Entry 7V0W (X-ray diffraction, 2.66 A resolution); this record covers chains C and F of the 6 polymer chains in the assembly.

# Chain C
Molecule: Cyclic GMP-AMP synthase
Source organism: Mus musculus
Notes: EC 2.7.7.86
UniProt: Q8C6L5 (CGAS_MOUSE); residues 147-507 here = UniProt positions 147-507
Chain sequence (364 residues; numbered 144 to 507; the number before each row is that of its first residue):
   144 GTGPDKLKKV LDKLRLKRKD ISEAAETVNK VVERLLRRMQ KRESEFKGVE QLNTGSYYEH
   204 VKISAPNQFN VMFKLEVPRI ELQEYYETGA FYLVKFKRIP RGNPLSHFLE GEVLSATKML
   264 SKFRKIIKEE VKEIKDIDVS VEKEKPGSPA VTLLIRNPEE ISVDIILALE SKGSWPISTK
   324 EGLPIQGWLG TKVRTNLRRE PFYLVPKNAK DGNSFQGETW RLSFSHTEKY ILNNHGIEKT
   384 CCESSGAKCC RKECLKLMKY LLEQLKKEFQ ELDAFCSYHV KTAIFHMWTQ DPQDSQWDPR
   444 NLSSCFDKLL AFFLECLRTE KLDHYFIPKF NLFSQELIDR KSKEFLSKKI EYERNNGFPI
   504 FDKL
Unresolved in the structure: 144-148, 240-248, 253-255, 353-358, 507
Sequence notes: expression tag (144-146); engineered mutation Gln-211 (Glu in Q8C6L5), Asn-213 (Asp in Q8C6L5)
Bound ions: Mn2+: Gln-211, Asn-213 (together with GTP); Zn2+: His-378, Cys-384, Cys-385, Cys-392
Residues lining bound ligands: adenosine monophosphate / GTP: Gly-198, Ser-199, Glu-202, Lys-205, Gln-211, Asn-213, Met-215, Ser-291, Pro-292, Ala-293, Asp-307, Ile-309, Val-348, Lys-350, Arg-364, Leu-365, Ser-366, Ser-368, Lys-402, Cys-419, Ser-420, Tyr-421, Lys-424, His-467
Swiss-Prot annotation at these positions:
  - region: Lys-372 to Lys-395 (DNA-binding)
  - motif: Leu-154 to Leu-159 (Nuclear export signal), Asp-281 to Ser-291 (Nuclear localization signal)
  - binding site (GTP): Thr-197, Asp-307, Arg-364 to Glu-371
  - binding site (ATP): Ser-199, Glu-371, Lys-402, Ser-420 to Lys-424
  - binding site (2',3'-cGAMP): Gly-290, Asp-307, Lys-350, Arg-364 to Ser-366
  - binding site (Mg(2+)): Asp-307
  - binding site (Zn(2+)): His-378, Cys-384, Cys-385, Cys-392
  - site: Arg-241 (Arginine-anchor), Asp-307, Ile-308 (Cleavage)
  - modified residue: Lys-156 (N6-lactoyllysine), Glu-176 (PolyADP-ribosyl glutamic acid), Ser-199 (Phosphoserine), Tyr-201 (Phosphotyrosine), Glu-272 (5-glutamyl polyglutamate), Ser-291 (Phosphoserine), Glu-302 (5-glutamyl glutamate), Lys-372 (N6-acetyllysine), Lys-382 (N6-acetyllysine), Lys-402 (N6-acetyllysine), Ser-420 (Phosphoserine), Lys-491 (N6-methyllysine)
  - lipidation (S-palmitoyl cysteine): Cys-392, Cys-393, Cys-459
  - cross-link (Glycyl lysine isopeptide (Lys-Gly)): Lys-217 (interchain with G-Cter in SUMO), Lys-271 (interchain with G-Cter in ubiquitin), Lys-335 (interchain with G-Cter in SUMO), Lys-372 (interchain with G-Cter in SUMO), Lys-382 (interchain with G-Cter in SUMO), Lys-399 (interchain with G-Cter in ubiquitin), Lys-402 (interchain with G-Cter in ubiquitin), Lys-409 (interchain with G-Cter in ubiquitin), Lys-410 (interchain with G-Cter in ubiquitin), Lys-464 (interchain with G-Cter in SUMO)
  - mutagenesis: Lys-156 (K156Q: Mimics lactylation; knockin mice show higher mortality following HSV-1 infection), Asn-172 (N172K: Induces alteration of the DNA-binding surface and leads to decreased synthesis of cyclic GMP-AMP (cGAMP); when associated with L-180), Glu-176 (E176A: Abolished poly-ADP-ribosylation by PARP1, stimulating interferon production in knockin mice), Arg-180 (R180L: Induces alteration of the DNA-binding surface and leads to decreased synthesis of cyclic GMP-AMP (cGAMP); when associated with K-182), Gly-198 (G198A: Abolishes stimulation of interferon production; when associated with A-199), Ser-199 (S199A: Abolishes stimulation of interferon production; when associated with A-199), Tyr-201 (Y201E: Phosphomimetic mutant; reduced translocation to the nucleus following treatment with etoposide), Lys-217 (K217R: Reduced sumoylation), Arg-222 (R222E: Impaired tethering to chromatin, leading to constitutive activation in the absence of DNA), Lys-238 (K238E: Does not affect interaction with nucleosomes), Lys-240 (K240E: Impaired tethering to chromatin, leading to constitutive activation in the absence of DNA), Arg-241 (R241E: Abolished tethering to chromatin, leading to strong constitutive activation in the absence of DNA), 28 further mutagenesis entries in UniProt
From the paper describing this entry:
  - binding site for adenosine monophosphate: Asp-307, Ser-366
  - catalytic residues: Asp-307
  - binding site for the ligand GTP: Cys-419
  - mutagenesis - E211Q/D213N/K382E: decreased binding to dsDNA
  - specificity-determining residues: His-467 (proposed by the authors, not directly observed)
  - mutagenesis - R364A (33-fold), H467A: decreased catalytic activity on ATP/GTP
  - mutagenesis - H467A (2-fold): increased catalytic activity on GTP/GTP
  - specificity-determining residues: Ile-309, Arg-364
  - mutagenesis - R364A (10-fold): decreased catalytic activity on GTP/GTP
  - mutagenesis - R364A (4-fold): increased catalytic activity on ATP/ATP
  - mutagenesis - E211Q/D213N: abolished catalytic activity

# Chain F
Molecule: Palindromic DNA18
Sequence (18 nucleotides; numbered 1 to 18; the number before each row is that of its first residue):
     1 ATCTGTACAT GTACAGAT

# Interface between chain C and chain F
Contacting residue pairs (4):
  Arg-222(C) / DT12(F)  salt bridge to the phosphate
  Arg-222(C) / DA13(F)  salt bridge to the phosphate
  Lys-315(C) / DG11(F)  sugar contact
  Arg-342(C) / DA9(F)  sugar contact
Other interface residues (no listed pair), chain C (4 interface residues in all): Gly-316
Other interface residues (no listed pair), chain F (5 interface residues in all): DT10

# Summary
Chain C and chain F form an interface of 4 and 5 residues respectively; the contacts include 2 salt bridges.
Among the polar pairs are Arg-222(C)/DT12(F) and Arg-222(C)/DA13(F). The paper reports the catalytic residue
Asp-307(C); R364A and H467A of chain C reduce catalytic activity on ATP/GTP; 4 substitutions were tested in
all.
Chain C is Cyclic GMP-AMP synthase (Mus musculus) and chain F is Palindromic DNA18; the structure, Structure
of Ternary Complex of cGAS with dsDNA and Bound 5 -pppG(2,5 )pA, was determined by X-ray diffraction (same
publication as 7UUX, 7UXW, 7UYQ, 7UYZ, 7UZR, 8EAE and 14 further entries).
